Entry 5LHA (X-ray diffraction, 1.89 A resolution); this record covers chains B and D of the 4 polymer chains in the assembly.

[Chain B (and D)]
Protein: Omega transaminase
Organism: Pseudomonas sp
Notes: EC 2.6.1.18; chain D of this document is another copy of the same molecule, construct and numbering; everything in this record applies to it too
Chain sequence (458 residues; each row starts with the number of its first residue; numbers below 1 keep their minus sign (Met-8 is residue -8)):
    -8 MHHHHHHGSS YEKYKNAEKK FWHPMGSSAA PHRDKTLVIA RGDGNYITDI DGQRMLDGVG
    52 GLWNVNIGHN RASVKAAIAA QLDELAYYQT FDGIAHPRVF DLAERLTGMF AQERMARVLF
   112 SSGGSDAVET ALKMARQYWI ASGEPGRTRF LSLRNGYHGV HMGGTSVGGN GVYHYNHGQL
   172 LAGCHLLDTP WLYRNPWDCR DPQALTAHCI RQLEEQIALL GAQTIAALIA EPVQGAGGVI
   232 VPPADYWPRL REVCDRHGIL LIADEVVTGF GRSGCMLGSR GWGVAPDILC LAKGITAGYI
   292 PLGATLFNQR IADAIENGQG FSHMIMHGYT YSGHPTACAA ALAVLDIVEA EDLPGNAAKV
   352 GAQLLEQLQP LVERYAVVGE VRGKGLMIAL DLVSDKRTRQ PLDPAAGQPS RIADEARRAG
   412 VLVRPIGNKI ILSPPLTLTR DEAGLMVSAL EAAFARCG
Disordered / not traced: -8 to 3
Ligand contacts: 4'-deoxy-4'-aminopyridoxal-5'-phosphate (PMP): Trp54, Gly114, Gly115, Ser116, Val119, Tyr148, His149, Gly150, Glu222, Asp255, Val257, Val258, Lys284

[Interface between chain B and chain D]
Pairs across the interface (288):
  Tyr5(B) - Pro88(D)
  Tyr5(B) - Arg89(D)
  Tyr5(B) - Phe91(D)  hydrophobic
  Tyr5(B) - Asp92(D)  hydrogen bond
  Glu9(B) - Phe91(D)
  Lys10(B) - Arg108(D)
  Lys11(B) - Ala94(D)
  Lys11(B) - Glu95(D)  salt bridge
  Lys11(B) - Thr98(D)
  Lys11(B) - Ala107(D)
  Lys11(B) - Arg108(D)
  Lys11(B) - Val109(D)  hydrogen bond (backbone-backbone)
  Phe12(B) - Ala86(D)  hydrophobic
  Phe12(B) - Val90(D)  hydrophobic
  Phe12(B) - Ala94(D)
  Phe12(B) - Val109(D)
  Trp13(B) - Arg108(D)
  Trp13(B) - Val109(D)  hydrogen bond (backbone-backbone)
  Trp13(B) - Phe298(D)  hydrophobic
  Trp13(B) - Ala303(D)  hydrophobic
  Trp13(B) - Glu307(D)  hydrogen bond
  Trp13(B) - Ile316(D)  hydrophobic
  His14(B) - Thr81(D)  hydrogen bond (side chain-backbone)
  His14(B) - Phe82(D)
  His14(B) - Asp83(D)
  His14(B) - Gly84(D)
  His14(B) - Ile85(D)  hydrogen bond (side chain-backbone)
  His14(B) - Ala86(D)
  Pro15(B) - Thr81(D)
  Pro15(B) - Phe82(D)
  Pro15(B) - Asp83(D)  hydrogen bond (backbone-backbone)
  Pro15(B) - Ile316(D)
  Pro15(B) - His318(D)
  Pro15(B) - Gly319(D)
  Met16(B) - Phe82(D)  hydrophobic
  Met16(B) - Asp83(D)
  Met16(B) - Ile316(D)  hydrogen bond (backbone-backbone)
  Met16(B) - Met317(D)
  Met16(B) - His318(D)
  Met16(B) - Gly319(D)
  Gly17(B) - Asp83(D)
  Gly17(B) - Ile316(D)  hydrogen bond (backbone-backbone)
  Ser18(B) - His314(D)
  Ser18(B) - Met315(D)
  Ser19(B) - Ile306(D)
  Ser19(B) - Glu307(D)
  Ser19(B) - His314(D)  hydrogen bond (side chain-backbone)
  Ser19(B) - Ile316(D)
  Ala20(B) - Glu307(D)
  Ala20(B) - His314(D)
  His23(B) - Asp83(D)  salt bridge
  Arg24(B) - Arg108(D)
  Arg24(B) - Glu307(D)  salt bridge
  Lys26(B) - Gly84(D)
  Thr27(B) - Gly84(D)
  Leu28(B) - Gly84(D)  hydrogen bond (backbone-backbone)
  Leu28(B) - Ile85(D)
  Leu28(B) - Ala86(D)  hydrogen bond (backbone-backbone)
  Val29(B) - Ala86(D)
  Val29(B) - His87(D)
  Ile30(B) - Leu76(D)
  Ile30(B) - Tyr79(D)  hydrophobic
  Ile30(B) - Ala86(D)  hydrogen bond (backbone-backbone)
  Ile30(B) - His87(D)
  Ile30(B) - Pro88(D)
  Ala31(B) - Glu75(D)
  Ala31(B) - Leu76(D)
  Arg32(B) - Asp74(D)  hydrogen bond (side chain-backbone)
  Arg32(B) - Glu75(D)
  Arg32(B) - Leu76(D)
  Gly33(B) - Glu75(D)  hydrogen bond (backbone-backbone)
  Gly33(B) - Leu76(D)
  Ile38(B) - Tyr79(D)
  Asp48(B) - Tyr79(D)  hydrogen bond
  Val50(B) - Tyr79(D)
  Val50(B) - Gln80(D)
  Gly52(B) - Tyr78(D)
  Gly52(B) - Tyr79(D)
  Gly52(B) - Gln80(D)  hydrogen bond (backbone-side chain)
  Leu53(B) - Tyr78(D)
  Leu53(B) - Gln80(D)
  Leu53(B) - Phe82(D)  hydrophobic
  Leu53(B) - Thr321(D)
  Asn55(B) - Tyr78(D)
  Asn55(B) - Thr321(D)
  Asn55(B) - Tyr322(D)
  Val56(B) - Tyr78(D)  hydrophobic
  His60(B) - Tyr78(D)
  His60(B) - Tyr79(D)
  Asn61(B) - Leu73(D)
  Asn61(B) - Asp74(D)
  Lys66(B) - Leu73(D)
  Lys66(B) - Asp74(D)  salt bridge
  Ile69(B) - Leu73(D)  hydrophobic
  Leu73(B) - Asn61(D)
  Leu73(B) - Lys66(D)
  Leu73(B) - Ile69(D)  hydrophobic
  Asp74(B) - Arg32(D)
  Asp74(B) - Asn61(D)
  Asp74(B) - Lys66(D)  salt bridge
  Glu75(B) - Ala31(D)
  Glu75(B) - Arg32(D)
  Glu75(B) - Gly33(D)  hydrogen bond (backbone-backbone)
  Leu76(B) - Ile30(D)
  Leu76(B) - Ala31(D)
  Leu76(B) - Arg32(D)
  Leu76(B) - Gly33(D)
  Tyr78(B) - Gly52(D)
  Tyr78(B) - Leu53(D)
  Tyr78(B) - Asn55(D)
  Tyr78(B) - Val56(D)  hydrophobic
  Tyr78(B) - His60(D)
  Tyr78(B) - Gly289(D)
  Tyr79(B) - Ile30(D)  hydrophobic
  Tyr79(B) - Ile38(D)
  Tyr79(B) - Asp48(D)  hydrogen bond
  Tyr79(B) - Val50(D)
  Tyr79(B) - Gly52(D)
  Tyr79(B) - Leu413(D)
  Gln80(B) - Val50(D)
  Gln80(B) - Gly52(D)  hydrogen bond (side chain-backbone)
  Gln80(B) - Leu53(D)
  Thr81(B) - His14(D)  hydrogen bond (backbone-side chain)
  Thr81(B) - Pro15(D)
  Phe82(B) - His14(D)  hydrogen bond (backbone-side chain)
  Phe82(B) - Pro15(D)
  Phe82(B) - Met16(D)  hydrophobic
  Phe82(B) - Leu53(D)  hydrophobic
  Asp83(B) - His14(D)
  Asp83(B) - Pro15(D)  hydrogen bond (backbone-backbone)
  Asp83(B) - Met16(D)
  Asp83(B) - Gly17(D)
  Asp83(B) - Ser18(D)
  Asp83(B) - His23(D)  salt bridge
  Gly84(B) - His14(D)
  Gly84(B) - Thr27(D)
  Gly84(B) - Leu28(D)  hydrogen bond (backbone-backbone)
  Ile85(B) - His14(D)  hydrogen bond (backbone-side chain)
  Ile85(B) - Leu28(D)
  Ala86(B) - Phe12(D)  hydrophobic
  Ala86(B) - His14(D)
  Ala86(B) - Thr27(D)
  Ala86(B) - Leu28(D)  hydrogen bond (backbone-backbone)
  Ala86(B) - Val29(D)
  Ala86(B) - Ile30(D)  hydrogen bond (backbone-backbone)
  His87(B) - Val29(D)
  His87(B) - Ile30(D)
  Pro88(B) - Tyr5(D)
  Pro88(B) - Val29(D)
  Pro88(B) - Ile30(D)
  Arg89(B) - Tyr5(D)  hydrogen bond
  Phe91(B) - Tyr5(D)  hydrophobic
  Phe91(B) - Lys10(D)
  Phe91(B) - Phe12(D)  hydrophobic
  Phe91(B) - Thr27(D)
  Asp92(B) - Tyr5(D)  hydrogen bond
  Ala94(B) - Lys11(D)
  Ala94(B) - Phe12(D)  hydrophobic
  Glu95(B) - Lys11(D)
  Thr98(B) - Lys11(D)  hydrogen bond
  Ala107(B) - Lys11(D)
  Arg108(B) - Lys10(D)
  Arg108(B) - Lys11(D)
  Arg108(B) - Trp13(D)
  Arg108(B) - Arg24(D)
  Val109(B) - Lys11(D)  hydrogen bond (backbone-backbone)
  Val109(B) - Phe12(D)
  Val109(B) - Trp13(D)  hydrogen bond (backbone-backbone)
  Ser113(B) - Ser113(D)
  Ser113(B) - Tyr322(D)
  Ser116(B) - Tyr320(D)
  Asp117(B) - Asp117(D)
  Asp117(B) - His152(D)  salt bridge
  Glu120(B) - Glu120(D)
  Glu120(B) - His152(D)
  Glu120(B) - Met153(D)  hydrogen bond (side chain-backbone)
  Lys124(B) - Val151(D)  hydrogen bond (side chain-backbone)
  Lys124(B) - Met153(D)
  Lys124(B) - Thr156(D)  hydrogen bond
  Lys124(B) - His168(D)  hydrogen bond (backbone-side chain)
  Met125(B) - Trp13(D)  hydrophobic
  Arg127(B) - Asn167(D)
  Arg127(B) - His168(D)  hydrogen bond (side chain-backbone)
  Arg127(B) - Gly169(D)
  Arg127(B) - Gln170(D)  hydrogen bond (side chain-backbone)
  Arg127(B) - Leu171(D)
  Gln128(B) - Asn167(D)  hydrogen bond (backbone-backbone)
  Gln128(B) - His168(D)
  Ile131(B) - Tyr166(D)
  Ile131(B) - Asn167(D)
  Ile131(B) - His168(D)
  Val151(B) - Lys124(D)  hydrogen bond (backbone-side chain)
  Val151(B) - His318(D)  hydrogen bond (backbone-side chain)
  Val151(B) - Gly319(D)
  Val151(B) - Tyr320(D)  hydrophobic
  His152(B) - Asp117(D)  salt bridge
  His152(B) - Glu120(D)
  His152(B) - His152(D)  hydrogen bond
  His152(B) - Tyr320(D)  hydrogen bond
  Met153(B) - Glu120(D)  hydrogen bond (backbone-side chain)
  Met153(B) - Leu123(D)  hydrophobic
  Met153(B) - Lys124(D)
  Met153(B) - Gly154(D)
  Met153(B) - Leu172(D)  hydrophobic
  Gly154(B) - Met153(D)
  Thr156(B) - Lys124(D)  hydrogen bond
  Val163(B) - Phe312(D)
  Val163(B) - Met317(D)
  Tyr164(B) - Met317(D)
  Tyr166(B) - Ile131(D)
  Tyr166(B) - Phe312(D)  hydrophobic
  Asn167(B) - Arg127(D)
  Asn167(B) - Gln128(D)  hydrogen bond (backbone-backbone)
  Asn167(B) - Ile131(D)
  Asn167(B) - Phe312(D)  hydrogen bond (side chain-backbone)
  Asn167(B) - Ser313(D)
  Asn167(B) - Met315(D)  hydrogen bond (side chain-backbone)
  His168(B) - Lys124(D)  hydrogen bond (side chain-backbone)
  His168(B) - Arg127(D)  hydrogen bond (backbone-side chain)
  His168(B) - Gln128(D)
  His168(B) - Ile131(D)
  Gly169(B) - Arg127(D)
  Gly169(B) - Ile131(D)
  Gln170(B) - Arg127(D)  hydrogen bond (backbone-side chain)
  Gln170(B) - Leu172(D)
  Leu171(B) - Leu172(D)  hydrophobic
  Leu172(B) - Met153(D)  hydrophobic
  Leu172(B) - Gln170(D)
  Leu172(B) - Leu171(D)  hydrophobic
  Lys284(B) - Thr321(D)  hydrogen bond
  Lys284(B) - Tyr322(D)  hydrogen bond (backbone-side chain)
  Thr287(B) - Tyr322(D)
  Gly289(B) - Tyr78(D)
  Gly289(B) - Tyr322(D)
  Gly289(B) - His325(D)  hydrogen bond (backbone-side chain)
  Tyr290(B) - His325(D)  hydrogen bond (backbone-side chain)
  Ile291(B) - Ile291(D)  hydrophobic
  Pro292(B) - Ser113(D)
  Pro292(B) - Tyr322(D)  hydrophobic
  Pro292(B) - His325(D)
  Leu293(B) - Tyr322(D)
  Phe298(B) - Trp13(D)  hydrophobic
  Ile306(B) - Trp13(D)  hydrophobic
  Ile306(B) - Ser19(D)
  Glu307(B) - Trp13(D)  hydrogen bond
  Glu307(B) - Ser19(D)
  Glu307(B) - Ala20(D)
  Glu307(B) - Arg24(D)  salt bridge
  Phe312(B) - Val163(D)
  Phe312(B) - Tyr166(D)  hydrophobic
  Phe312(B) - Asn167(D)  hydrogen bond (backbone-side chain)
  Ser313(B) - Asn167(D)
  His314(B) - Ser18(D)
  His314(B) - Ser19(D)  hydrogen bond (backbone-side chain)
  His314(B) - Ala20(D)
  Met315(B) - Gly17(D)
  Met315(B) - Ser18(D)
  Met315(B) - Asn167(D)  hydrogen bond (backbone-side chain)
  Ile316(B) - Trp13(D)  hydrophobic
  Ile316(B) - Pro15(D)
  Ile316(B) - Met16(D)  hydrogen bond (backbone-backbone)
  Ile316(B) - Gly17(D)  hydrogen bond (backbone-backbone)
  Ile316(B) - Ser19(D)
  Met317(B) - Met16(D)  hydrophobic
  Met317(B) - Val163(D)
  Met317(B) - Tyr164(D)
  His318(B) - Pro15(D)
  His318(B) - Met16(D)
  His318(B) - Val151(D)  hydrogen bond (side chain-backbone)
  Gly319(B) - Pro15(D)
  Gly319(B) - Val151(D)
  Tyr320(B) - Ser116(D)
  Tyr320(B) - Val151(D)  hydrophobic
  Tyr320(B) - His152(D)  hydrogen bond
  Thr321(B) - Asn55(D)
  Thr321(B) - Lys284(D)  hydrogen bond
  Tyr322(B) - Asn55(D)
  Tyr322(B) - Ser113(D)
  Tyr322(B) - Lys284(D)  hydrogen bond (side chain-backbone)
  Tyr322(B) - Gly289(D)
  Tyr322(B) - Pro292(D)  hydrophobic
  Tyr322(B) - Leu293(D)
  His325(B) - Gly289(D)  hydrogen bond (side chain-backbone)
  His325(B) - Tyr290(D)  hydrogen bond (side chain-backbone)
  His325(B) - Ile291(D)
  His325(B) - Pro292(D)
  Leu413(B) - Tyr79(D)
  Arg415(B) - Phe82(D)
Also at the interface, not in a pair above, chain B (114 interface residues in all): Ala8, Ala77, Val90, Leu110, Leu123, Phe141, Ala303, Ser323, Thr327
Also at the interface, not in a pair above, chain D (115 interface residues in all): Ala8, Glu9, Lys26, Ala77, Leu110, Phe111, Met125, Phe141, Thr287, Ser323, Thr327, Arg415

[Summary]
114 residues of chain B and 115 residues of chain D are in contact, with 67 hydrogen bonds and 9 salt bridges.
Among the polar pairs are Lys11(B)-Glu95(D), His23(B)-Asp83(D) and Arg24(B)-Glu307(D). Chain B binds
4'-deoxy-4'-aminopyridoxal-5'-phosphate.
Chain B and chain D are both Omega transaminase (Pseudomonas sp); the structure, Amine transaminase crystal
structure from an uncultivated Pseudomonas species in the PMP-bound form, was determined by X-ray diffraction
(same publication as 5LH9).
